PDB entry 9E4Z | electron microscopy, 3.70 A resolution | chains B and D of the 8 polymer chains in the assembly

# Chain B (and D)
Protein: Isoform Flip of Glutamate receptor 2
Source organism: Rattus norvegicus
Notes: chain D of this document is another copy of the same molecule, construct and numbering; everything in this record applies to it too
Reference sequence: P19491 (GRIA2_RAT), isoform P19491-2; aligned to UniProt positions 25-835 over residues 10-820 (the alignment contains insertions or deletions, so no single offset holds)
Chain sequence (811 residues; each row starts with the number of its first residue):
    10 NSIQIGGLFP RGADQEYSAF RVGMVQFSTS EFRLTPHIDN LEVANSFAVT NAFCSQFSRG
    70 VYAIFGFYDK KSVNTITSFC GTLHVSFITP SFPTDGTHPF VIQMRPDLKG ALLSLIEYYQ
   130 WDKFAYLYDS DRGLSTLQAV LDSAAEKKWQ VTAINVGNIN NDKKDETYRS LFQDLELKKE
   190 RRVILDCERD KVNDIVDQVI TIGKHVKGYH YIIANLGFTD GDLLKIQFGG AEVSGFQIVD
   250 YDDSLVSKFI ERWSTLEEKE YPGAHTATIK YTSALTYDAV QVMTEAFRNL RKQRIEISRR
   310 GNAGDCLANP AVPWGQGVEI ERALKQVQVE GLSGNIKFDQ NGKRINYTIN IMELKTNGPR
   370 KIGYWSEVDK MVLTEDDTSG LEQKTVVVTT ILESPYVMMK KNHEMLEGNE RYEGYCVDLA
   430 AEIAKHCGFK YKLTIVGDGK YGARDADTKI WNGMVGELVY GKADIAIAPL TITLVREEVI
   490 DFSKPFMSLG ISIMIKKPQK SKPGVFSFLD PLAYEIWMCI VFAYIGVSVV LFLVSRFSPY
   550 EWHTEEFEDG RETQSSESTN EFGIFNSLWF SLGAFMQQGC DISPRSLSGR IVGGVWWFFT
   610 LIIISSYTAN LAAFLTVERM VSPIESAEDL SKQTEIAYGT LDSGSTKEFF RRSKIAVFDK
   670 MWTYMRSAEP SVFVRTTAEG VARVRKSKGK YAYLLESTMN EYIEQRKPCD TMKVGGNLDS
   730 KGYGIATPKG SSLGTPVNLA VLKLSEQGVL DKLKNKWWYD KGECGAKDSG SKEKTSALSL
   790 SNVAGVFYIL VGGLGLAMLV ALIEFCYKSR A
Not modelled in the structure: 550-564, 820
Disulfides: Cys-63/Cys-315, Cys-718/Cys-773
Construct notes: conflict Glu-241 (Asn256 in P19491), Leu-382 (Val397 in P19491), Glu-384 (Gly405 in P19491), Asp-385 (Asn406 in P19491), Gln-392 (Asn413 in P19491)
Small-molecule neighbours:
  - cyclothiazide (CYZ), molecule 1: Ile-481, Pro-494, Ser-497, Ser-729, Lys-730, Gly-731
  - cyclothiazide (CYZ), molecule 2: Lys-493, Pro-494, Phe-495, Met-496, Ser-497, Leu-751, Ser-754, Leu-759, Asp-760, Lys-763
  - glutamic acid (GLU): Tyr-450, Pro-478, Leu-479, Thr-480, Arg-485, Leu-650, Gly-653, Ser-654, Thr-655, Lys-656, Glu-705, Tyr-732
Curated features (UniProtKB/Swiss-Prot):
  - glycosylation: Asn-355 (N-linked (GlcNAc...) asparagine)

# Chain B / chain D interface
Residue-residue contacts (17):
  Arg-178(B) with Phe-237(D)
  Ile-209(B) with His-214(D), hydrogen bond (backbone-side chain)
  Thr-210(B) with His-214(D); Phe-237(D); Gly-238(D)
  Gly-212(B) with His-214(D); Val-215(D)
  His-214(B) with Ile-209(D), hydrogen bond (side chain-backbone); Thr-210(D); Gly-212(D)
  Val-215(B) with Gly-212(D); Val-215(D), hydrophobic
  Phe-237(B) with Arg-178(D); Thr-210(D); Ile-211(D)
  Gly-238(B) with Thr-210(D); Ile-211(D)
Other interface residues (no listed pair), chain B (10 interface residues in all): Ile-211, Lys-234
Other interface residues (no listed pair), chain D (10 interface residues in all): Lys-234

# In short
The chain B/chain D interface involves 10 residues from each chain, with 2 hydrogen bonds. Its one
hydrogen-bonded contact is Ile-209(B)/His-214(D). Ligands of chain B: glutamic acid and cyclothiazide.
Both chains are Isoform Flip of Glutamate receptor 2 (Rattus norvegicus). Entry 9E4Z (GluA2-gamma2 complex
bound glutamate and cyclothiazide) was determined by electron microscopy, deposited together with 9E4Y.
